PDB entry 7DCO | electron microscopy, 2.50 A resolution | chains C and G of the 56 polymer chains in the assembly

Chain C:
Protein: SNU114 isoform 1
Source organism: Saccharomyces cerevisiae
UniProtKB: A0A6A5PW35 (A0A6A5PW35_YEASX); numbering as in UniProt (aligned over 1-1008)
Sequence (1008 residues; row label = number of the first residue in the row):
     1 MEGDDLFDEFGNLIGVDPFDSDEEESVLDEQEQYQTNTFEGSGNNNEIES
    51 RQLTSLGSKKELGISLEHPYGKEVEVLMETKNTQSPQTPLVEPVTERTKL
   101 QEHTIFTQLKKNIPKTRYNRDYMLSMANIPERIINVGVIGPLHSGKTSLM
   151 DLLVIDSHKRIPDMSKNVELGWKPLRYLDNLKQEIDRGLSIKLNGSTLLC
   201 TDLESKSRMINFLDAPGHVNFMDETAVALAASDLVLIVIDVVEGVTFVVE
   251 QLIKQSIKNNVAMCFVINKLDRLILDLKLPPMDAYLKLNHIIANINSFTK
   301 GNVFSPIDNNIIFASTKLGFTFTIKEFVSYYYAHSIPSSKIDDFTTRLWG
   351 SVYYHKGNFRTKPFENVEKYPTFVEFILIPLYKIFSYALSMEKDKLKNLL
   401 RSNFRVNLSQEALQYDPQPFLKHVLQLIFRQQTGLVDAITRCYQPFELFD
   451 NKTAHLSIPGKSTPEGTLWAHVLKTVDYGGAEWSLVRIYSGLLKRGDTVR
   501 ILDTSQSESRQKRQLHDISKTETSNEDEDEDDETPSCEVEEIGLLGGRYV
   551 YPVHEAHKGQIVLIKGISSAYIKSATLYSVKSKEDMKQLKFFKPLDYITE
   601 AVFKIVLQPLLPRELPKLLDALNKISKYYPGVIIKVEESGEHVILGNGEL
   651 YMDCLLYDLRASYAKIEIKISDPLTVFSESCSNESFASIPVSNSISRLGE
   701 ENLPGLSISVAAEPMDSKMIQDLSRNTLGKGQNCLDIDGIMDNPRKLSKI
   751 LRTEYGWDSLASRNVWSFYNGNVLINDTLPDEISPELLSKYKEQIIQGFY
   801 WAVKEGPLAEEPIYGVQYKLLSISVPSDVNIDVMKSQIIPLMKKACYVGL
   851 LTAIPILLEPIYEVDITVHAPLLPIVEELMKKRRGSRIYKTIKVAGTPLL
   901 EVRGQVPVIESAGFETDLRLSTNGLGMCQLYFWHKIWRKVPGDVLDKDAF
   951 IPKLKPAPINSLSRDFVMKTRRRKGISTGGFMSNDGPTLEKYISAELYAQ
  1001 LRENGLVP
Unresolved in the structure: 1-66, 517-529, 694-704
Metal / ion sites: Mg2+: Thr-147, Ser-190 (together with GTP); Ca2+: Thr-321, Glu-326, Gln-431
Ligand contacts: GTP (guanosine-5'-triphosphate): Pro-141, Leu-142, His-143, Ser-144, Gly-145, Lys-146, Thr-147, Ser-148, Pro-174, Arg-176, Asp-179, Leu-189, Ser-190, Ala-215, Pro-216, Gly-217, His-218, Asn-268, Lys-269, Asp-271, Arg-272, Ser-315, Thr-316, Lys-317

Chain G:
Molecule: pre-mRNA
Source organism: Saccharomyces cerevisiae
Sequence (162 nucleotides; each row starts with the number of its first residue; note: 302 numbers in that range are skipped by the numbering (no residue carries them; nothing is unmodelled there)):
    74 AAAAUAAAAAAAAAAAAAUUUGUAAGGUAUGUAUUAUUUUUU
   418 NNNNNNNNNNNNNNNNNNNNNNNNNNNNNNNNNNNNNNNNNNNNNNNNNN
   468 AAAAAAAANNNAAAAAANAAAAACUAGAUACUAACACAUUUAAUUUUUUU
   518 UUGUUUUUNNUUUUUUUUUU
Unresolved in the structure: 418-467, 476-478, 485, 526-527, 537

Interface between chain C and chain G:
Contacting residue pairs (29):
  Phe-247(C) with U78(G), base contact
  Glu-250(C) with A77(G), hydrogen bond to the sugar
  Lys-254(C) with A76(G), salt bridge to the phosphate; A77(G), hydrogen bond to the base
  Ser-297(C) with A77(G), hydrogen bond to the base
  Phe-298(C) with A77(G), base contact
  Lys-300(C) with A74(G), phosphate contact
  Gln-721(C) with A79(G), hydrogen bond to the base
  Arg-725(C) with A75(G), phosphate contact; A76(G), phosphate contact
  Gly-731(C) with A74(G), sugar contact
  Glu-863(C) with U78(G), base contact; A79(G), base contact
  Arg-887(C) with A80(G), sugar contact
  Tyr-889(C) with U78(G), base contact; A79(G), hydrogen bond to the sugar; A80(G), sugar contact
  Lys-890(C) with U78(G), salt bridge to the phosphate
  Arg-903(C) with A77(G), hydrogen bond to the sugar; U78(G), salt bridge to the phosphate
  Gly-904(C) with U78(G), base contact
  Gln-905(C) with U78(G), base contact; A79(G), sugar contact
  Tyr-931(C) with U78(G), hydrogen bond to the base
  His-934(C) with A77(G), salt bridge to the phosphate; A79(G), base contact
  Ile-936(C) with A79(G), base contact
  Arg-938(C) with A79(G), hydrogen bond to the sugar; A80(G), salt bridge to the phosphate
Also at the interface, not in a pair above, chain C (23 interface residues in all): Lys-730, Val-864, Ile-892

Summary:
23 residues of chain C face 7 of chain G across their interface, with 8 hydrogen bonds and 5 salt bridges.
Polar contacts include Lys-254(C)/A77(G), Ser-297(C)/A77(G) and Gln-721(C)/A79(G). Bound to chain C: GTP.
Thr-147(C) and Ser-190(C) coordinate Mg2+. Thr-321(C), Glu-326(C) and Gln-431(C) coordinate Ca2+.
Chain C is SNU114 isoform 1 and chain G is pre-mRNA, both from Saccharomyces cerevisiae; the structure,
Cryo-EM structure of the activated spliceosome (Bact complex) at an atomic resolution of 2.5 angstrom, was
determined by electron microscopy together with 7DCP, 7DCQ, 7DCR and 7DD3 from the same study.
